Entry 7EXC (X-ray diffraction, 2.39 A resolution); this record covers chains A and E of the 6 polymer chains in the assembly.

== Chain A ==
Protein: Tubulin alpha-1B chain
Organism: Sus scrofa
UniProtKB: Q2XVP4 (TBA1B_PIG); numbering as in UniProt (aligned over 1-451)
Sequence (451 residues; row label = number of the first residue in the row):
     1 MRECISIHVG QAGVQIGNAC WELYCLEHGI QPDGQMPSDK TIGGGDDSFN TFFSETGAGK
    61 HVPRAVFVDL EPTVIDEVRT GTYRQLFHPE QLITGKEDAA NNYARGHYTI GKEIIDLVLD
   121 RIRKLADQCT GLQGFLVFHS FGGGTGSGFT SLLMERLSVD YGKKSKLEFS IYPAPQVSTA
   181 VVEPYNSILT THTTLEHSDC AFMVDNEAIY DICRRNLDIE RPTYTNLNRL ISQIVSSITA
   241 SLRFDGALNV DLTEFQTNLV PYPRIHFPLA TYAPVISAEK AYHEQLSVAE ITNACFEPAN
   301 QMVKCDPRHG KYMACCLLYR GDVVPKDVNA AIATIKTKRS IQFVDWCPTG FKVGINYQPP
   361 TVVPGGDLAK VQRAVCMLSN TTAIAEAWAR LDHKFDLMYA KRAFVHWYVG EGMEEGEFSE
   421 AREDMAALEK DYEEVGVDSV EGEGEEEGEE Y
Not modelled in the structure: 438-451
Ion coordination: Ca2+: Asp39, Thr41, Asp47, Asn50, Glu55
Residues lining bound ligands: GTP (guanosine-5'-triphosphate): Gly10, Gln11, Ala12, Gln15, Ile16, Asp69, Asp98, Ala99, Ala100, Asn101, Ser140, Gly142, Gly143, Gly144, Thr145, Gly146, Ile171, Pro173, Val177, Ser178, Glu183, Asn206, Tyr224, Leu227, Asn228, Ile231

== Chain E ==
Protein: Stathmin-4
Organism: Rattus norvegicus
UniProtKB: P63043 (STMN4_RAT); residues -43 to 145 here correspond to UniProt positions 1-189 (UniProt number = residue number + 44)
Sequence (189 residues; row label = number of the first residue in the row; numbers below 1 keep their minus sign (Met-43 is residue -43)):
   -43 MTLAAYKEKM KELPLVSLFC SCFLSDPLNK SSYKYEADTV DLNWCVISDM EVIELNKCTS
    17 GQSFEVILKP PSFDGVPEFN ASLPRRRDPS LEEIQKKLEA AEERRKYQEA ELLKHLAEKR
    77 EHEREVIQKA IEENNNFIKM AKEKLAQKME SNKENREAHL AAMLERLQEK DKHAEEVRKN
   137 KELKEEASR
Not modelled in the structure: -43 to 5, 29-43, 142-145

== Interface between chain A and chain E ==
Residue-residue contacts (58):
  His107(A) - Lys53(E)  hydrogen bond
  His107(A) - Leu54(E)
  Tyr108(A) - Lys53(E)
  Tyr108(A) - Leu54(E)  hydrophobic
  Tyr108(A) - Ala57(E)  hydrophobic
  Thr109(A) - Arg61(E)  hydrogen bond
  Lys112(A) - Glu58(E)  salt bridge
  Leu152(A) - Leu54(E)  hydrophobic
  Glu155(A) - Ile50(E)
  Glu155(A) - Lys53(E)  salt bridge
  Arg156(A) - Leu47(E)
  Ser158(A) - Asp44(E)  hydrogen bond
  Val159(A) - Pro45(E)
  Glu196(A) - Asp44(E)
  His197(A) - Asp44(E)  salt bridge
  Asp245(A) - Cys14(E)
  Asp245(A) - Ser16(E)
  Ala247(A) - Asn12(E)
  Ala247(A) - Ser19(E)
  Leu248(A) - Ser19(E)
  Pro325(A) - Gln18(E)
  Pro325(A) - Phe20(E)  hydrophobic
  Asn329(A) - Val8(E)
  Asn329(A) - Phe20(E)
  Asn329(A) - Val22(E)
  Ile332(A) - Val22(E)  hydrophobic
  Lys336(A) - Leu24(E)
  Asp345(A) - Pro27(E)
  Asp345(A) - Ser28(E)  hydrogen bond (backbone-backbone)
  Trp346(A) - Pro27(E)
  Cys347(A) - Pro27(E)
  Pro348(A) - Lys25(E)
  Thr349(A) - Ile23(E)
  Thr349(A) - Leu24(E)  hydrogen bond (backbone-backbone)
  Thr349(A) - Lys25(E)  hydrogen bond (backbone-backbone)
  Gly350(A) - Val22(E)
  Phe351(A) - Glu21(E)
  Phe351(A) - Val22(E)  hydrogen bond (backbone-backbone)
  Lys352(A) - Phe20(E)
  Lys352(A) - Glu21(E)
  Val353(A) - Ser19(E)
  Val353(A) - Phe20(E)  hydrogen bond (backbone-backbone)
  Gly354(A) - Gln18(E)
  Gly354(A) - Ser19(E)
  Ile355(A) - Gly17(E)
  Ile355(A) - Gln18(E)  hydrogen bond (backbone-backbone)
  Asn356(A) - Ser16(E)
  Tyr357(A) - Thr15(E)
  Tyr357(A) - Ser16(E)  hydrogen bond (backbone-backbone)
  Tyr357(A) - Gly17(E)
  Tyr357(A) - Gln18(E)  hydrogen bond
  Val409(A) - Gln64(E)  hydrogen bond (backbone-side chain)
  Gly410(A) - Gln64(E)
  Glu411(A) - Arg61(E)  hydrogen bond (backbone-side chain)
  Gly412(A) - Ala57(E)
  Gly412(A) - Arg60(E)  hydrogen bond (backbone-side chain)
  Gly412(A) - Arg61(E)
  Glu414(A) - Arg60(E)  salt bridge
Also at the interface, not in a pair above, chain A (40 interface residues in all): Thr193, Gly246, Val328, Met413
Also at the interface, not in a pair above, chain E (32 interface residues in all): Leu11, Pro26, Ser46, Gln51, Glu55

== Overview ==
The interface between chain A and chain E involves 40 residues on one side and 32 on the other; the contacts
include 14 hydrogen bonds and 4 salt bridges. Polar pairs include Lys112(A)-Glu58(E), Glu155(A)-Lys53(E) and
His197(A)-Asp44(E). Chain A binds GTP.
Chain A is Tubulin alpha-1B chain (Sus scrofa) and chain E is Stathmin-4 (Rattus norvegicus); the structure,
Crystal structure of T2R-TTL-1129A2 complex, was determined by X-ray diffraction.
